3FIS - chains A and B; structure by X-ray diffraction, 2.30 A resolution.

[Chain A (and B)]
Name: Factor for inversion stimulation (fis)
Source organism: Escherichia coli
Notes: chain B of this document is another copy of the same molecule, construct and numbering; everything in this record applies to it too
UniProtKB: P0A6R3 (FIS_ECOLI); numbering as in UniProt (aligned over 1-98)
Sequence (98 residues; numbered 1 to 98; the number before each row is that of its first residue):
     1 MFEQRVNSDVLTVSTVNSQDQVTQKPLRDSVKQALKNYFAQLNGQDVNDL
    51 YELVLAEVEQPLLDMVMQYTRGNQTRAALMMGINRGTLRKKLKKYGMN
Unresolved in the structure: 1-25
UniProt features mapped onto this chain:
  - DNA-binding region: Gln-74 to Lys-93 (H-T-H motif)
  - region: Asn-17 to Gly-44 (Required for the stimulation of HIN-mediated recombination)

[Interface between chain A and chain B]
Residue-residue contacts (69):
  Pro-26(A) / Glu-57(B)
  Leu-27(A) / Glu-57(B)  hydrogen bond (backbone-side chain)
  Arg-28(A) / Glu-57(B)  salt bridge
  Arg-28(A) / Gln-60(B)
  Arg-28(A) / Pro-61(B)
  Ser-30(A) / Leu-27(B)
  Ser-30(A) / Ser-30(B)
  Val-31(A) / Leu-27(B)  hydrophobic
  Val-31(A) / Glu-57(B)
  Val-31(A) / Val-58(B)
  Val-31(A) / Pro-61(B)  hydrophobic
  Lys-32(A) / Pro-61(B)
  Lys-32(A) / Asp-64(B)  salt bridge
  Lys-32(A) / Met-65(B)
  Leu-35(A) / Pro-61(B)
  Leu-35(A) / Leu-62(B)  hydrophobic
  Leu-35(A) / Met-65(B)  hydrophobic
  Lys-36(A) / Met-65(B)
  Phe-39(A) / Met-65(B)
  Phe-39(A) / Val-66(B)  hydrophobic
  Phe-39(A) / Tyr-69(B)  hydrophobic
  Phe-39(A) / Met-80(B)  hydrophobic
  Val-47(A) / Leu-79(B)
  Val-47(A) / Met-80(B)
  Asn-48(A) / Leu-79(B)
  Asn-48(A) / Met-80(B)
  Asn-48(A) / Met-81(B)
  Asn-48(A) / Gly-82(B)  hydrogen bond (backbone-backbone)
  Asp-49(A) / Met-80(B)
  Asp-49(A) / Met-81(B)
  Leu-50(A) / Leu-62(B)  hydrophobic
  Leu-50(A) / Val-66(B)  hydrophobic
  Leu-50(A) / Met-80(B)  hydrogen bond (backbone-backbone)
  Leu-50(A) / Met-81(B)  hydrogen bond (backbone-backbone)
  Tyr-51(A) / Glu-59(B)  hydrogen bond
  Tyr-51(A) / Leu-62(B)  hydrophobic
  Tyr-51(A) / Met-81(B)  hydrogen bond (backbone-backbone)
  Tyr-51(A) / Ile-83(B)  hydrophobic
  Tyr-51(A) / Lys-91(B)  hydrogen bond
  Leu-55(A) / Leu-55(B)  hydrophobic
  Glu-57(A) / Arg-28(B)  salt bridge
  Val-58(A) / Leu-27(B)  hydrophobic
  Val-58(A) / Val-58(B)  hydrophobic
  Glu-59(A) / Tyr-51(B)  hydrogen bond
  Gln-60(A) / Arg-28(B)
  Pro-61(A) / Arg-28(B)
  Pro-61(A) / Val-31(B)  hydrophobic
  Pro-61(A) / Lys-32(B)
  Leu-62(A) / Leu-35(B)  hydrophobic
  Leu-62(A) / Tyr-51(B)  hydrophobic
  Leu-62(A) / Val-54(B)  hydrophobic
  Asp-64(A) / Lys-32(B)  salt bridge
  Met-65(A) / Lys-32(B)
  Met-65(A) / Leu-35(B)  hydrophobic
  Met-65(A) / Lys-36(B)
  Met-65(A) / Phe-39(B)
  Tyr-69(A) / Phe-39(B)  hydrophobic
  Tyr-69(A) / Leu-42(B)
  Leu-79(A) / Asn-48(B)
  Met-80(A) / Val-47(B)
  Met-80(A) / Asn-48(B)
  Met-80(A) / Asp-49(B)  hydrogen bond (backbone-backbone)
  Met-80(A) / Leu-50(B)  hydrogen bond (backbone-backbone)
  Met-81(A) / Asp-49(B)
  Met-81(A) / Leu-50(B)
  Met-81(A) / Tyr-51(B)  hydrogen bond (backbone-backbone)
  Gly-82(A) / Asn-48(B)
  Ile-83(A) / Tyr-51(B)  hydrophobic
  Lys-91(A) / Tyr-51(B)  hydrogen bond
Other interface residues (no listed pair), chain A (34 interface residues in all): Ala-34, Leu-42, Val-54, Val-66
Other interface residues (no listed pair), chain B (34 interface residues in all): Ala-34, Ala-56

[Summary]
Chain A and chain B each contribute 34 residues to their interface, with 12 hydrogen bonds and 4 salt bridges.
Among the polar pairs are Arg-28(A)/Glu-57(B), Lys-32(A)/Asp-64(B) and Leu-27(A)/Glu-57(B).
Both chains are Factor for inversion stimulation (fis) (Escherichia coli). Entry 3FIS (The molecular structure
of wild-type and a mutant fis protein: relationship between mutational changes and recombinational ...) was
determined by X-ray diffraction, deposited together with 4FIS.
